Entry 3JVJ (X-ray diffraction, 1.55 A resolution); this record covers chain A.

Chain A:
Protein: Bromodomain-containing protein 4
Organism: Mus musculus
Notes: fragment: bromodomain
UniProtKB: Q9ESU6 (BRD4_MOUSE); residue numbers follow UniProt; this construct covers 42-168
Amino-acid sequence (131 residues; row label = number of the first residue in the row):
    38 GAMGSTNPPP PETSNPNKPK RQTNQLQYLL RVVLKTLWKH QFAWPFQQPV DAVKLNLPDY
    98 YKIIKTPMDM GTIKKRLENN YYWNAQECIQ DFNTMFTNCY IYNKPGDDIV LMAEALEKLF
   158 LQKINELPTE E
Not modelled in the structure: 38-39, 167-168
Sequence notes: expression tag (38-41)
Curated features (UniProtKB/Swiss-Prot):
  - site: Asn140 (Acetylated histone binding)
  - cross-link: Lys99 (Glycyl lysine isopeptide (Lys-Gly) (interchain with G-Cter in SUMO2))
  - mutagenesis: Tyr139 (Y139A: No effect on acetylated histone binding), Ile146 (I146A: No effect on acetylated histone binding)

Overview:
Curated annotation (UniProt) lists 2 mutagenesis sites.
Chain A is Bromodomain-containing protein 4 (Mus musculus); the structure, Crystal structure of the
bromodomain 1 in mouse Brd4, was determined by X-ray diffraction (same publication as 3JVK, 3JVL and 3JVM).
